7DPZ - chains 1 and 4 of the 5 polymer chains in the assembly; structure by electron microscopy, 3.80 A resolution.

Chain 1:
Name: Virion protein 1
Organism: Coxsackievirus B1
UniProt: W8GTF7 (W8GTF7_9ENTO); residue numbers follow UniProt; this construct covers 1-278
Sequence (278 residues; row label = number of the first residue in the row):
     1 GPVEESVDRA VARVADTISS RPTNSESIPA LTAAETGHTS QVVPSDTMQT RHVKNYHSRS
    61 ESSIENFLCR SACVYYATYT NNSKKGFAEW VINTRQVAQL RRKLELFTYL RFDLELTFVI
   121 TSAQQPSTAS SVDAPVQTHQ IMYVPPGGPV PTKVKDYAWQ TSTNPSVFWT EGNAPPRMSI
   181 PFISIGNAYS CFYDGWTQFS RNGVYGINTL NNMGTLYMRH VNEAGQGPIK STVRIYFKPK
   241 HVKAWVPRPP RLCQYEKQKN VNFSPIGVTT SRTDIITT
Not modelled in the structure: 1-10, 278
Differences from the reference sequence: variant Lys84 (Glu in W8GTF7)

Chain 4:
Name: Capsid protein VP4
Organism: Coxsackievirus B1
UniProt: A0A2S1FMR1 (A0A2S1FMR1_9ENTO); residues 1-69 here = UniProt positions 1-69
Sequence (69 residues; each row starts with the number of its first residue):
     1 MGAQVSTQKT GAHETGLNAS GNSVIHYTNI NYYKDAASNS ANRQDFTQDP GKFTEPVKDI
    61 MVKTMPALN
Not modelled in the structure: 1-3, 10-24, 69
Differences from the reference sequence: variant Val24 (Ile in A0A2S1FMR1)

Interface between chain 1 and chain 4:
Contacting residue pairs - 31 pairs, chain 1 then chain 4:
  Ala12(1) - Phe46(4)  hydrophobic
  Ser27(1) - Thr64(4)
  Ile28(1) - Thr64(4)
  Thr32(1) - Ala67(4)
  Ala33(1) - Ala67(4)
  Thr36(1) - Val57(4)
  His38(1) - Thr54(4)
  His38(1) - Glu55(4)
  His38(1) - Met61(4)
  Thr39(1) - Thr54(4)  hydrogen bond (backbone-backbone)
  Gln41(1) - Thr54(4)
  Gln41(1) - Lys63(4)
  Val42(1) - Lys63(4)
  Asp46(1) - Lys63(4)  salt bridge
  Arg59(1) - Gln48(4)
  Ser60(1) - Lys9(4)  hydrogen bond
  Ser60(1) - Phe46(4)
  Ser63(1) - Asp45(4)
  Glu65(1) - Asn42(4)  hydrogen bond
  Glu65(1) - Arg43(4)  hydrogen bond (side chain-backbone)
  Asn66(1) - Arg43(4)
  Cys69(1) - Arg43(4)  hydrogen bond (backbone-side chain)
  Asp113(1) - Ala37(4)
  Ser179(1) - Ala37(4)  hydrogen bond (side chain-backbone)
  Pro181(1) - Ala37(4)  hydrophobic
  Lys240(1) - Ala37(4)  hydrogen bond (side chain-backbone)
  Lys240(1) - Asn39(4)  hydrogen bond (side chain-backbone)
  His241(1) - Ala36(4)
  His241(1) - Asn39(4)
  His241(1) - Ser40(4)
  Pro247(1) - Phe53(4)  hydrophobic
Also at the interface, not in a pair above, chain 1 (30 interface residues in all): Val11, Pro29, Gly37, Val43, Ser58, Glu115, Lys238
Also at the interface, not in a pair above, chain 4 (21 interface residues in all): Ser38, Ala41, Pro56

In short:
30 residues of chain 1 and 21 residues of chain 4 are in contact; the contacts include 8 hydrogen bonds and 1
salt bridge. Among the polar pairs are Asp46(1)-Lys63(4), Ser60(1)-Lys9(4) and Glu65(1)-Asn42(4).
Chain 1 is Virion protein 1 and chain 4 is Capsid protein VP4, both from Coxsackievirus B1; the structure,
Cryo-EM structure of Coxsackievirus B1 virion in complex with CAR, was determined by electron microscopy,
deposited together with 7DPF, 7DPG, 7DQ1 and 7DQ4.
